8WI9 - chains a and e of the 24 polymer chains in the assembly; structure by electron microscopy, 3.50 A resolution.

# Chain a
Molecule: 16S rRNA
From: Mycolicibacterium smegmatis MC2 155
Sequence (1528 nucleotides; numbered 1 to 1528; the number before each row is that of its first residue):
     1 UUUUUGUUUG GAGAGUUUGA UCCUGGCUCA GGACGAACGC UGGCGGCGUG CUUAACACAU
    61 GCAAGUCGAA CGGAAAGGCC CUUUCGGGGG UACUCGAGUG GCGAACGGGU GAGUAACACG
   121 UGGGUGAUCU GCCCUGCACU UUGGGAUAAG CCUGGGAAAC UGGGUCUAAU ACCGAAUACA
   181 CCCUGCUGGU CGCAUGGCCU GGUAGGGGAA AGCUUUUGCG GUGUGGGAUG GGCCCGCGGC
   241 CUAUCAGCUU GUUGGUGGGG UGAUGGCCUA CCAAGGCGAC GACGGGUAGC CGGCCUGAGA
   301 GGGUGACCGG CCACACUGGG ACUGAGAUAC GGCCCAGACU CCUACGGGAG GCAGCAGUGG
   361 GGAAUAUUGC ACAAUGGGCG CAAGCCUGAU GCAGCGACGC CGCGUGAGGG AUGACGGCCU
   421 UCGGGUUGUA AACCUCUUUC AGCACAGACG AAGCGCAAGU GACGGUAUGU GCAGAAGAAG
   481 GACCGGCCAA CUACGUGCCA GCAGCCGCGG UAAUACGUAG GGUCCGAGCG UUGUCCGGAA
   541 UUACUGGGCG UAAAGAGCUC GUAGGUGGUU UGUCGCGUUG UUCGUGAAAA CUCACAGCUU
   601 AACUGUGGGC GUGCGGGCGA UACGGGCAGA CUAGAGUACU GCAGGGGAGA CUGGAAUUCC
   661 UGGUGUAGCG GUGGAAUGCG CAGAUAUCAG GAGGAACACC GGUGGCGAAG GCGGGUCUCU
   721 GGGCAGUAAC UGACGCUGAG GAGCGAAAGC GUGGGGAGCG AACAGGAUUA GAUACCCUGG
   781 UAGUCCACGC CGUAAACGGU GGGUACUAGG UGUGGGUUUC CUUCCUUGGG AUCCGUGCCG
   841 UAGCUAACGC AUUAAGUACC CCGCCUGGGG AGUACGGCCG CAAGGCUAAA ACUCAAAGGA
   901 AUUGACGGGG GCCCGCACAA GCGGCGGAGC AUGUGGAUUA AUUCGAUGCA ACGCGAAGAA
   961 CCUUACCUGG GUUUGACAUG CACAGGACGC CGGCAGAGAU GUCGGUUCCC UUGUGGCCUG
  1021 UGUGCAGGUG GUGCAUGGCU GUCGUCAGCU CGUGUCGUGA GAUGUUGGGU UAAGUCCCGC
  1081 AACGAGCGCA ACCCUUGUCU CAUGUUGCCA GCACGUUAUG GUGGGGACUC GUGAGAGACU
  1141 GCCGGGGUCA ACUCGGAGGA AGGUGGGGAU GACGUCAAGU CAUCAUGCCC CUUAUGUCCA
  1201 GGGCUUCACA CAUGCUACAA UGGCCGGUAC AAAGGGCUGC GAUGCCGUGA GGUGGAGCGA
  1261 AUCCUUUCAA AGCCGGUCUC AGUUCGGAUC GGGGUCUGCA ACUCGACCCC GUGAAGUCGG
  1321 AGUCGCUAGU AAUCGCAGAU CAGCAACGCU GCGGUGAAUA CGUUCCCGGG CCUUGUACAC
  1381 ACCGCCCGUC ACGUCAUGAA AGUCGGUAAC ACCCGAAGCC GGUGGCCUAA CCCUUGUGGA
  1441 GGGAGCCGUC GAAGGUGGGA UCGGCGAUUG GGACGAAGUC GUAACAAGGU AGCCGUACCG
  1501 GAAGGUGCGG CUGGAUCACC UCCUUUCU
Unresolved in the structure: 1-8, 1524-1528

# Chain e
Name: 30S ribosomal protein S4
From: Mycolicibacterium smegmatis MC2 155
UniProt: A0QSL7 (RS4_MYCS2); residues 1-201 here = UniProt positions 1-201
Chain sequence (201 residues; each row starts with the number of its first residue):
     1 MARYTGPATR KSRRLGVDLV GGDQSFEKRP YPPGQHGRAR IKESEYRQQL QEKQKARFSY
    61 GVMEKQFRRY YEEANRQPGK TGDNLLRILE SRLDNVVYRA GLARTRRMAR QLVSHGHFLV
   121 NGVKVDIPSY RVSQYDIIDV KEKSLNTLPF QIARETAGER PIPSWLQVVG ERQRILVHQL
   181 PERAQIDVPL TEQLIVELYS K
Unresolved in the structure: 1

# How chain a and chain e interact
Pairs across the interface - 109 pairs, chain a then chain e:
  G10(a) with Asn75(e), phosphate contact
  A12(a) with Glu197(e), hydrogen bond to the base; Ser200(e), base contact; Lys201(e), base contact
  C401(a) with Lys65(e), phosphate contact; Arg69(e), salt bridge to the phosphate
  G402(a) with Gln66(e), hydrogen bond to the phosphate; Ile127(e), sugar contact; Ser129(e), hydrogen bond to the phosphate
  C403(a) with Ala2(e), base contact; Gln66(e), phosphate contact; Ser114(e), hydrogen bond to the phosphate; Ile127(e), sugar contact; Pro128(e), phosphate contact; Ser129(e), hydrogen bond to the phosphate
  G404(a) with Ala2(e), base contact; Arg3(e), phosphate contact; Arg110(e), salt bridge to the phosphate; Ser114(e), hydrogen bond to the phosphate; Pro128(e), phosphate contact
  U405(a) with Ala2(e), base contact; Arg3(e), salt bridge to the phosphate
  G406(a) with Arg3(e), hydrogen bond to the phosphate; Thr5(e), phosphate contact; Gln111(e), hydrogen bond to the base
  A407(a) with Arg3(e), salt bridge to the phosphate; Arg107(e), salt bridge to the phosphate; Met108(e), sugar contact; Gln111(e), sugar contact
  G408(a) with Arg104(e), hydrogen bond to the phosphate; Thr105(e), phosphate contact; Arg107(e), phosphate contact
  G409(a) with Arg104(e), salt bridge to the phosphate
  G413(a) with Lys28(e), base contact; Arg29(e), base contact
  C418(a) with Gln35(e), hydrogen bond to the sugar
  U426(a) with Arg29(e), salt bridge to the phosphate; Tyr31(e), hydrogen bond to the phosphate; Gly34(e), hydrogen bond to the phosphate
  U427(a) with Arg13(e), salt bridge to the phosphate; Arg29(e), salt bridge to the phosphate; Pro33(e), phosphate contact; Gly34(e), phosphate contact
  G428(a) with Pro7(e), phosphate contact; Arg10(e), salt bridge to the phosphate; Arg29(e), hydrogen bond to the sugar
  U429(a) with Thr9(e), hydrogen bond to the phosphate; Arg13(e), salt bridge to the phosphate; Ser25(e), phosphate contact; Arg29(e), salt bridge to the phosphate
  A430(a) with Pro7(e), phosphate contact; Ala8(e), hydrogen bond to the phosphate
  C436(a) with Leu148(e), sugar contact; Pro149(e), sugar contact
  U437(a) with His115(e), hydrogen bond to the sugar; His117(e), hydrogen bond to the phosphate; Thr147(e), phosphate contact
  U438(a) with His115(e), sugar contact; His117(e), phosphate contact
  U439(a) with Ser114(e), hydrogen bond to the sugar; His115(e), hydrogen bond to the base; Asp126(e), sugar contact
  G469(a) with Lys124(e), phosphate contact
  U470(a) with Lys124(e), salt bridge to the phosphate
  G471(a) with Lys143(e), salt bridge to the phosphate
  A475(a) with His115(e), base contact
  A479(a) with Ala2(e), base contact
  G486(a) with Lys42(e), salt bridge to the phosphate
  C488(a) with Tyr46(e), sugar contact; Lys201(e), salt bridge to the phosphate
  A489(a) with Lys42(e), salt bridge to the phosphate; Tyr46(e), phosphate contact; Leu50(e), sugar contact
  A490(a) with Lys42(e), salt bridge to the phosphate; Arg47(e), salt bridge to the phosphate
  C491(a) with His36(e), hydrogen bond to the base
  U492(a) with His36(e), hydrogen bond to the sugar
  G520(a) with Gln35(e), sugar contact
  G521(a) with Gly34(e), sugar contact; Gln35(e), hydrogen bond to the sugar
  G522(a) with Arg10(e), salt bridge to the phosphate; Arg14(e), hydrogen bond to the phosphate; Pro33(e), sugar contact; Gly34(e), sugar contact
  U523(a) with Arg10(e), salt bridge to the phosphate; Arg14(e), salt bridge to the phosphate; Pro33(e), phosphate contact
  C524(a) with Gln54(e), hydrogen bond to the phosphate
  C525(a) with Lys53(e), salt bridge to the phosphate; Gln54(e), hydrogen bond to the phosphate; Arg57(e), salt bridge to the phosphate; Glu64(e), phosphate contact
  G526(a) with Tyr4(e), base contact; Met63(e), phosphate contact; Glu64(e), hydrogen bond to the phosphate; Lys65(e), hydrogen bond to the phosphate
  A527(a) with Ala2(e), hydrogen bond to the phosphate; Met63(e), phosphate contact
  C593(a) with Arg76(e), salt bridge to the phosphate
  A594(a) with Arg76(e), salt bridge to the phosphate
  U599(a) with Lys124(e), sugar contact; Val125(e), sugar contact; Asp126(e), hydrogen bond to the base; Ile127(e), base contact
  U600(a) with Ile127(e), base contact; Ser129(e), base contact; Tyr130(e), sugar contact
  A601(a) with Arg69(e), sugar contact
  A602(a) with Arg69(e), sugar contact
Other interface residues (no listed pair), chain a (53 interface residues in all): U9, G32, C419, G425, G528, U592
Other interface residues (no listed pair), chain e (62 interface residues in all): Lys11, Ser44, Gln49, Arg68, Pro78, Arg92, Leu198

# In short
53 residues of chain a face 62 of chain e across their interface; the contacts include 29 hydrogen bonds and
26 salt bridges. Among the polar pairs are A12(a)-Glu197(e), G406(a)-Gln111(e) and U439(a)-His115(e).
Here chain a is 16S rRNA and chain e is 30S ribosomal protein S4, both from Mycolicibacterium smegmatis MC2
155. Entry 8WI9 (Cryo- EM structure of Mycobacterium smegmatis 30S ribosomal subunit (body 2) of 70S ribosome,
bS1 and ...) was determined by electron microscopy, deposited together with 8WHX, 8WHY, 8WI7, 8WI8, 8WIB,
8WIC, 8WID and 8WIF.
